Entry 9QM5 (X-ray diffraction, 1.80 A resolution); this record covers chains A and E of the 6 polymer chains in the assembly.

# Chain A
Molecule: Alpha subunit of the Methyl-coenzyme M reductase from ANME-2c
Organism: Candidatus Methanogasteraceae archaeon
Notes: EC 2.8.4.1
Chain sequence (561 residues; each row starts with the number of its first residue):
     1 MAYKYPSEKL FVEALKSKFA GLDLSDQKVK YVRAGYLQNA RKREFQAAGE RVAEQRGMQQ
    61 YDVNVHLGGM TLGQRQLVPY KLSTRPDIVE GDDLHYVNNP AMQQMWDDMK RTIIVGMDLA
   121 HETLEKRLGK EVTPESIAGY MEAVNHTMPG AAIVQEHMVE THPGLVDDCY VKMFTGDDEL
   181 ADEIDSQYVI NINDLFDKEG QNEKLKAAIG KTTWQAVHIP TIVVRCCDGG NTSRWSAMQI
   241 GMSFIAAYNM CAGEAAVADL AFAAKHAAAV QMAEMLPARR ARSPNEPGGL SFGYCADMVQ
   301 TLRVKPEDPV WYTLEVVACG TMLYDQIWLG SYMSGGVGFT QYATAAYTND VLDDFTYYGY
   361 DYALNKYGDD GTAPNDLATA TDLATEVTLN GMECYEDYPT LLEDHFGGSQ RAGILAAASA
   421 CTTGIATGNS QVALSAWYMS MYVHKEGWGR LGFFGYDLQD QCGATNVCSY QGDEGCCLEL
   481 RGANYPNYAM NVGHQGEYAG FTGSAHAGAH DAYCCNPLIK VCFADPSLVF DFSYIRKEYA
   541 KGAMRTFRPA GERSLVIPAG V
Not modelled in the structure: 1, 560-561
Modified residues: His266 (N1-methylated histidine; MHS); Arg280 (5-methyl-arginine; AGM); Gln410 (2-methyl-glutamine; MGN); Trp437 (6-hydroxytryptophan; TRX); Gly455 (thioglycin; GL3); Asp460 (didehydroaspartate; DYA); Cys462 (S-methylcysteine; SMC)
Metal / ion sites: Mg2+ near Asp23 (its only coordinating residue here); factor 430 Ni: Gln155 (together with 1-thioethanesulfonic acid); K+: Val224, Arg225, Cys227 (shared with 3 residues of chain D)
Small-molecule neighbours:
  - 1-thioethanesulfonic acid (COM): Tyr342, Phe453, Phe454, Gly455
  - factor 430 (F43), molecule 1: Ala151, Ala152, Ile153, Val154, Gln155, Met158, Val159, Met238, Gln239, Met242, Ile245, Ala252, Gly253
  - factor 430 (F43), molecule 2: Gly335, Gly336, Val337, Gly338, Phe339, Thr340, Gln341, Tyr342, Phe406, Gly407, Gln410, Gly452, Phe453
  - krypton (KR), molecule 1: Ala14, Lys18, Pro79, Tyr80, Lys81, Ile88, Asn349
  - krypton (KR), molecule 2: Arg41, Phe45, Asp92, Asp93, Asn98, Arg545
  - krypton (KR), molecule 3: Trp106, Met272, Ala273, Asn285, Glu286, Leu290
  - krypton (KR), molecule 4: Val115, Gly116, Ala120, Ile240, Phe244, Leu260, Ala263, Ala264
  - krypton (KR), molecule 5: His157, Met158, Val159
  - krypton (KR), molecule 6: Tyr360, Ala363, Leu364, Gly368, Asp369, Asp370, Ile425, Ala426
  - krypton (KR), molecule 7: Leu377, Ala380, Thr381, Ser435, Ala436, Met439
  - krypton (KR), molecule 8: Lys445, Glu446, Gly449
  - Coenzyme B (TP7), molecule 1: Arg234, Lys265, His266
  - Coenzyme B (TP7), molecule 2: Arg279, Arg280, Leu329, Met333, Ser334, Phe339, Phe453, Ala489, Met490, Asn491, Val492

# Chain E
Molecule: Beta subunit of the Methyl-coenzyme M reductase from ANME-2c
Organism: Candidatus Methanogasteraceae archaeon
Notes: EC 2.8.4.1
Chain sequence (434 residues; row label = number of the first residue in the row):
     1 MADTIDLYDD RGKKLKGDVD LQAVSPLKNS AILSMVNTVK RTVAVNLAGI EKACKNASYG
    61 GQSRNIPGRE VDIDPTAKAD KIAARVKELI QVEKGDDTEV TVLGGGKFLR VAAPTRRIEA
   121 GAEYVAGMTC TAAALTEALR EEYNLGLYDT PYVKNAVWGT YPQTMDMKGG NVLSVLSIPQ
   181 NDEGLGFALR NIMANHLAML SQRNAMNCAA ISSILEHCGV FEMGQAIGLF ERYQLLALAY
   241 QGLNANNMVY EMTKNNGKTG TIGTVVQETV GRALDDGVIS VDKTMPSGYK VYKANDVCMW
   301 NAYCAAGTMA ATMVNCGALR GAQAVSSTLL YFNDMIEKET SLPGCDWGRV EGTAVGFSFF
   361 SHSIYGGGGP GVFNGNHVVT RHSTGMAIPC VAVAVALDAG TQMFSPESTS AIVLDTFQDV
   421 PIMMNPLKEV AAAV
Not modelled in the structure: 1
Small-molecule neighbours:
  - 1-thioethanesulfonic acid (COM): Phe359, Ser363, Tyr365
  - factor 430 (F43): Ser363, Ile364, Tyr365
  - krypton (KR): Val43, Ala44, Leu173, Ser174, Val175, Val413, Thr416, Phe417
  - Coenzyme B (TP7): Phe359, Phe360, Tyr365, Gly366, Gly367, His377, Val378, Val379

# Chain A / chain E interface
Contacting residue pairs (104; chain A residue first):
  Glu122(A) - Met403(E)
  Thr123(A) - Met403(E)
  Lys126(A) - Gly400(E)  hydrogen bond (side chain-backbone)
  Lys126(A) - Gln402(E)
  Lys126(A) - Met403(E)
  Arg127(A) - Gln323(E)  hydrogen bond
  Arg127(A) - Thr401(E)
  Arg127(A) - Gln402(E)
  Arg127(A) - Met403(E)
  Trp214(A) - Ser63(E)
  Met238(A) - Ile364(E)
  Met238(A) - Tyr365(E)  hydrophobic
  Met242(A) - Ile364(E)  hydrophobic
  Ile245(A) - Ile364(E)  hydrophobic
  Gly253(A) - His362(E)
  Glu254(A) - His362(E)  hydrogen bond (backbone-backbone)
  Ala255(A) - Gln323(E)
  Ala255(A) - Ser361(E)
  Ala255(A) - His362(E)
  Val257(A) - Ser363(E)
  Val257(A) - Ile364(E)  hydrophobic
  Ala258(A) - Ser361(E)
  Ala258(A) - His362(E)
  Ala258(A) - Ser363(E)
  Ala258(A) - Gly368(E)
  Asp259(A) - Gly369(E)
  Asp259(A) - Met403(E)
  Asp259(A) - Phe404(E)
  Ala261(A) - Ser363(E)
  Ala261(A) - Ile364(E)
  Ala261(A) - Gly366(E)
  Phe262(A) - Gly367(E)
  Phe262(A) - Val372(E)  hydrophobic
  Phe262(A) - Phe404(E)  hydrophobic
  Lys265(A) - Tyr365(E)  hydrogen bond (side chain-backbone)
  Lys265(A) - Gly366(E)
  Ala267(A) - Phe404(E)  hydrophobic
  Ala269(A) - Gln62(E)  hydrogen bond (backbone-side chain)
  Glu274(A) - Thr164(E)
  Glu274(A) - Lys168(E)
  Met275(A) - Met165(E)  hydrophobic
  Leu276(A) - Met165(E)
  Pro277(A) - Met165(E)  hydrophobic
  Gly288(A) - Gln163(E)  hydrogen bond (backbone-side chain)
  Gly289(A) - Gln163(E)  hydrogen bond (backbone-side chain)
  Leu290(A) - Gln163(E)
  Tyr294(A) - Arg64(E)  hydrogen bond
  Asn375(A) - Arg69(E)
  Asn375(A) - Tyr148(E)
  Leu377(A) - Tyr148(E)
  Gly428(A) - Arg69(E)  hydrogen bond (backbone-side chain)
  Asn429(A) - Arg69(E)
  Gln431(A) - Tyr148(E)
  Gln431(A) - Tyr152(E)
  Val432(A) - Tyr148(E)  hydrophobic
  Ser435(A) - Tyr148(E)  hydrogen bond
  Val467(A) - Pro151(E)
  Cys468(A) - Leu147(E)  hydrogen bond (side chain-backbone)
  Cys468(A) - Tyr148(E)  hydrophobic
  Tyr470(A) - Thr136(E)
  Tyr470(A) - Glu137(E)  hydrogen bond
  Tyr470(A) - Arg140(E)  hydrogen bond
  Tyr470(A) - Thr150(E)
  Tyr470(A) - Lys154(E)
  Gln471(A) - Lys154(E)
  Gly472(A) - Lys154(E)  hydrogen bond (backbone-side chain)
  Gly472(A) - Trp158(E)
  Gly472(A) - Tyr161(E)
  Gly472(A) - Pro162(E)
  Asp473(A) - Pro162(E)
  Gly475(A) - Lys154(E)  hydrogen bond (backbone-side chain)
  Gly475(A) - Pro162(E)
  Cys476(A) - Asn155(E)
  Cys477(A) - Ile66(E)  hydrophobic
  Cys477(A) - Tyr152(E)  hydrophobic
  Cys477(A) - Asn155(E)  hydrogen bond (backbone-side chain)
  Glu479(A) - Ile66(E)
  Glu479(A) - Tyr152(E)  hydrogen bond
  Leu480(A) - Tyr59(E)  hydrophobic
  Leu480(A) - Arg64(E)
  Leu480(A) - Asn155(E)
  Leu480(A) - Gln163(E)
  Gly482(A) - Gln163(E)  hydrogen bond (backbone-side chain)
  Ala483(A) - Gln163(E)
  Asn484(A) - Pro162(E)
  Asn484(A) - Gln163(E)  hydrogen bond (side chain-backbone)
  Tyr485(A) - Pro162(E)  hydrophobic
  Tyr485(A) - Gln163(E)  hydrogen bond (backbone-side chain)
  Pro486(A) - Pro162(E)
  His506(A) - Ile66(E)
  His506(A) - Pro67(E)
  Asp511(A) - Pro67(E)
  Tyr513(A) - Asn65(E)  hydrogen bond
  Tyr513(A) - Pro67(E)  hydrophobic
  Cys514(A) - Asn65(E)
  Cys514(A) - Ile66(E)
  Cys514(A) - Pro67(E)
  Cys515(A) - Arg64(E)
  Cys515(A) - Asn65(E)  hydrogen bond (backbone-backbone)
  Asn516(A) - Gln62(E)  hydrogen bond (side chain-backbone)
  Asn516(A) - Ser63(E)
  Asn516(A) - Arg64(E)
  Pro517(A) - Ser63(E)
  Leu518(A) - Ser63(E)
Other interface residues (no listed pair), chain A (67 interface residues in all): Leu119, Gly241, Ala263, Val270, Ser291, Asp376, Ser430, Ser469, Arg481
Other interface residues (no listed pair), chain E (43 interface residues in all): Thr160, Phe360

# Summary
67 residues of chain A and 43 residues of chain E are in contact, with 23 hydrogen bonds. Polar contacts
include Lys126(A)-Gly400(E), Arg127(A)-Gln323(E) and Lys265(A)-Tyr365(E). One Coenzyme B molecule and one
factor 430 molecule are bound between chain A and chain E.
Here chain A is Alpha subunit of the Methyl-coenzyme M reductase from ANME-2c and chain E is Beta subunit of
the Methyl-coenzyme M reductase from ANME-2c, both from Candidatus Methanogasteraceae archaeon. Entry 9QM5
(Krypton-pressurized Methyl-Coenzyme M reductase of an ANME-2c isolated from a microbial enrichment) was
determined by X-ray diffraction together with 9QQT, 9QR1 and 9QR3 from the same study.
